7F40 - chains A and B; structure by electron microscopy, 3.49 A resolution.

[Chain A (and B)]
Name: LPCAT3
Organism: Gallus gallus
Notes: chain B of this document is another copy of the same molecule, construct and numbering; everything in this record applies to it too
Reference sequence: A0A1L1RNG8 (A0A1L1RNG8_CHICK); residues 1-501 here = UniProt positions 1-501
Amino-acid sequence (501 residues; row label = number of the first residue in the row):
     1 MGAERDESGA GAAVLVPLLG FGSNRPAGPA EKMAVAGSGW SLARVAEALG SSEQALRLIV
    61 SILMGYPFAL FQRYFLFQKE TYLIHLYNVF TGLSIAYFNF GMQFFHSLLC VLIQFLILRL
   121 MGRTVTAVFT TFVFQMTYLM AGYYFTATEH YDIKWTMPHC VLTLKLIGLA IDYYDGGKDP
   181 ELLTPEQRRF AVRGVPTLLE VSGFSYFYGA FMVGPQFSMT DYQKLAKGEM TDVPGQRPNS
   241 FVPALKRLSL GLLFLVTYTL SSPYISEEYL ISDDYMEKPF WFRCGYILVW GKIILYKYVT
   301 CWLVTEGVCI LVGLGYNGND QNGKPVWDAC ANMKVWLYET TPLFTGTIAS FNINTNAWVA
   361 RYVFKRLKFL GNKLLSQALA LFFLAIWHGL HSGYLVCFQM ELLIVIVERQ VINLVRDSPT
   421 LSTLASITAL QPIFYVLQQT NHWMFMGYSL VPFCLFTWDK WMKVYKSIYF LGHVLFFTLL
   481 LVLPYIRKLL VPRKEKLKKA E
Not modelled in the structure: 1-41, 491-501
Residues lining bound ligands: Arachidonyl-CoA (3IX; S-[2-[3-[[(2R)-4-[[[(2R,3S,4R,5R)-5-(6-aminopurin-9-yl)-4-oxidanyl-3-phosphonooxy-oxolan-2-yl]methoxy-oxidanyl-phosphoryl]oxy-oxidanyl-phosphoryl]oxy-3,3-dimethyl-2-oxidanyl-butanoyl]amino]propanoylamino]ethyl] (5Z,8Z,11Z,14Z)-icosa-5,8,11,14-tetraenethioate): Leu295, Tyr298, Trp302, Phe344, Ile348, Phe351, Asn352, Asn356, Val359, Ala360, Phe364, Lys365, Leu367, Lys368, Leu370, Asn372, Lys373, Ser376, Gln377, Leu381, Leu384, His388, Cys397, Phe398, Glu401, Ile404, Arg409, His442, Met446, Ser449, Leu450, Phe453
From the paper describing this entry:
  - binding site for Arachidonyl-CoA: Phe344, Ile348, Asn352, Lys365, His388, Ile404, Arg409, Met446, Leu450
  - catalytic residues: Asn352, His388
  - self-association interface (contacts with another copy of this molecule): Thr126
  - mutagenesis - E401A: abolished catalytic activity
  - mutagenesis - I59A, K297A: increased catalytic activity

[Interface between chain A and chain B]
Pairs across the interface (3; chain A residue first):
  Thr126(A) with Asn372(B); Leu375(B)
  Asn372(A) with Thr126(B)
Interface residues without a listed pair, chain A (4 interface residues in all): Gly371, Leu375
Interface residues without a listed pair, chain B (4 interface residues in all): Gly371

[Summary]
Chain A and chain B each contribute 4 residues to their interface. Chain A binds Arachidonyl-CoA. From the
paper: catalytic residues Asn352(A) and His388(A); I59A and K297A of chain A increase catalytic activity.
Both chains are LPCAT3 (Gallus gallus). Entry 7F40 (Lysophospholipid acyltransferase LPCAT3 in a complex with
Arachidonoyl-CoA) was determined by electron microscopy together with 7EWT and 7F3X from the same study.
